PDB entry 1EKS | X-ray diffraction, 2.50 A resolution | chain A

Chain A:
Molecule: Molybdenum cofactor biosynthesis protein C
Source organism: Escherichia coli
Reference sequence: P0A738 (MOAC_ECOLI); residue numbers follow UniProt; this construct covers 1-161
Amino-acid sequence (161 residues; numbered 1 to 161; the number before each row is that of its first residue):
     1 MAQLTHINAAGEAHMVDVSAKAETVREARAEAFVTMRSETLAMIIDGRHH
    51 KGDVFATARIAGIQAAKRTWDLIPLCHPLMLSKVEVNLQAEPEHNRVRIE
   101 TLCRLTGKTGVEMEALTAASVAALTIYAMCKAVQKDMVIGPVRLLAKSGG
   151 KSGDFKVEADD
Disordered / not traced: 1-14, 149-150, 157-161
Sequence notes: engineered mutation A2 (Ser in P0A738); variant A128 (Asp in P0A738)
Curated features (UniProtKB/Swiss-Prot):
  - binding site (substrate): L75 to H77, M113, E114
  - mutagenesis: D17 (D17A: Loss of activity by 70%), K21 (K21A: Loss of activity by 85%), R26 (R26A: Loss of activity by 80%), K51 (K51A: Complete loss of activity), G52 (G52A: Reduced activity), K67 (K67A: Reduced activity), C76 (C76A: Reduced activity), H77 (H77A: Complete loss of activity), E112 (E112A: Complete loss of activity), E114 (E114A: Loss of activity), K131 (K131A: Complete loss of activity), K147 (K147A: Loss of activity by 90%)

Overview:
Curated annotation (UniProt) lists 5 substrate-binding residues and 12 mutagenesis sites.
Chain A is Molybdenum cofactor biosynthesis protein C (Escherichia coli); the structure, Asp128ala variant of
moac protein from E. coli, was determined by X-ray diffraction (same publication as 1EKR).
